PDB entry 2YML | X-ray diffraction, 1.79 A resolution | chains A and B

[Chain A (and B)]
Molecule: L-haloacid dehalogenase
Notes: chain B of this document is another copy of the same molecule, construct and numbering; everything in this record applies to it too
Chain sequence (236 residues; each row starts with the number of its first residue):
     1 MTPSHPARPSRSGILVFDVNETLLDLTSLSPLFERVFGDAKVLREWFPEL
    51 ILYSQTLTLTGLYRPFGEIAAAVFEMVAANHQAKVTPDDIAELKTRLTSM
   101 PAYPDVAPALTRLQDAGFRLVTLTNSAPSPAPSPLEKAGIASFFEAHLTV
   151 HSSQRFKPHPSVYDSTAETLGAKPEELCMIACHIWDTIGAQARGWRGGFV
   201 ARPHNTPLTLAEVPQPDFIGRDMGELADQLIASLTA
Not modelled in the structure: 1-8 (chain B: 1-10, 235-236)
From the paper describing this entry:
  - catalytic residues: His183
  - catalytic residues: Glu21 (proposed by the authors, not directly observed)
  - self-association interface (contacts with another copy of this molecule): Tyr53
  - contacts within the chain: Asp18-His183 (hydrogen bond), Glu21-His183 (salt bridge)

[How chain A and chain B interact]
Residue-residue contacts (80; chain A residue first):
  Arg44(A) with Glu45(B)
  Glu45(A) with Arg44(B); His204(B), salt bridge
  Pro48(A) with Glu49(B); Leu52(B)
  Glu49(A) with Pro48(B)
  Ile51(A) with Leu52(B), hydrophobic
  Leu52(A) with Pro48(B); Ile51(B), hydrophobic; Gln55(B); Trp185(B)
  Tyr53(A) with Ile184(B); Trp185(B); Leu208(B), hydrophobic
  Gln55(A) with Leu52(B), hydrogen bond (side chain-backbone); Gln55(B); Thr56(B), hydrogen bond; Leu59(B)
  Thr56(A) with Gln55(B), hydrogen bond; Pro158(B); Trp185(B)
  Leu57(A) with Val213(B), hydrophobic
  Leu59(A) with Gln55(B); Thr58(B); Leu59(B), hydrophobic; Pro158(B); His159(B); Pro160(B)
  Thr60(A) with Pro158(B); Ile188(B); Gly189(B); Ala192(B)
  Leu62(A) with Glu212(B); Pro214(B)
  Arg64(A) with Leu210(B); Ala211(B); Glu212(B), salt bridge
  Glu68(A) with Leu210(B)
  Ile69(A) with Leu210(B), hydrophobic
  Ala72(A) with Leu208(B); Thr209(B)
  Val73(A) with Leu208(B), hydrophobic
  Met76(A) with Thr206(B)
  Ala79(A) with Thr206(B)
  Asn80(A) with His204(B), hydrogen bond (side chain-backbone); Asn205(B), hydrogen bond (side chain-backbone); Thr206(B), hydrogen bond
  His81(A) with His204(B)
  Pro158(A) with Thr56(B); Leu59(B); Thr60(B)
  His159(A) with Leu59(B)
  Pro160(A) with Leu59(B)
  Ile184(A) with Tyr53(B)
  Trp185(A) with Leu52(B); Tyr53(B); Thr56(B)
  Ile188(A) with Thr60(B); Leu62(B), hydrophobic
  Gly189(A) with Thr60(B)
  Ala192(A) with Thr60(B)
  His204(A) with Glu45(B), salt bridge; Asn80(B), hydrogen bond (backbone-side chain); His81(B)
  Asn205(A) with Asn80(B), hydrogen bond (backbone-side chain)
  Thr206(A) with Met76(B); Ala79(B); Asn80(B), hydrogen bond
  Leu208(A) with Tyr53(B), hydrophobic; Ala72(B); Val73(B), hydrophobic
  Thr209(A) with Ala72(B)
  Leu210(A) with Glu68(B); Ile69(B), hydrophobic; Ala72(B), hydrophobic
  Ala211(A) with Arg64(B)
  Glu212(A) with Leu62(B); Arg64(B)
  Val213(A) with Leu57(B), hydrophobic
  Pro214(A) with Leu62(B)
Interface residues without a listed pair, chain A (44 interface residues in all): Thr58, Tyr63, Glu75, Pro207
Interface residues without a listed pair, chain B (42 interface residues in all): Pro207

[In short]
Chain A and chain B form an interface of 44 and 42 residues respectively; the contacts include 9 hydrogen
bonds and 3 salt bridges. Among the polar pairs are Glu45(A)-His204(B), Arg64(A)-Glu212(B) and
Gln55(A)-Leu52(B). From the paper: catalytic residues His183(A) and Glu21(A); a self-association interface
involving Tyr53(A).
Chain A and chain B are both L-haloacid dehalogenase; the structure, Native L-haloacid dehalogenase from a
Rhodobacteraceae family bacterium, was determined by X-ray diffraction together with 2YMM, 2YMP, 2YMQ and 2YN4
from the same study.
